PDB entry 4JI0 | X-ray diffraction, 3.49 A resolution | chains A and I of the 21 polymer chains in the assembly

# Chain A
Molecule: 16S rRNA
From: Thermus thermophilus
Sequence (1522 nucleotides; row label = number of the first residue in the row; note: 42 numbers in that range are skipped by the numbering (no residue carries them; nothing is unmodelled there); a row labelled like 190A-190L holds insertion residues (190A, then the next letters in order); numbering starts at 0):
     0 UUUGUUGGAGAGUUUGAUCCUGGCUCAGGGUGAACGCUGGCGGCGUGCCU
    50 AAGACAUGCAAGUCGUGCGGG
    73 CCGCGGGGUUUU
    88 ACUCCG
    95 UGGUC
   101 AGCGGCGGACGGGUGAGUAACGCGUGGGU
  129A G
   130 ACCUACCCGGAAGAGGGGGACAACCCGGGGAAACUCGGGCUAAUCCCCCA
   180 UGUGGACCCGC
190A-190L CCCUUGGGGUGU
   191 GUCCAAAGGGCUUU
   216 GCCCGCUUCCGGAUGGGCCCGCGUCCCAUCAGCUAGUUGGUGGGGUAAUG
   266 GCCCACCAAGGCGACGACGGGUAGCCGGUCUGAGAGGAUGGCCGGCCACA
   316 GGGGCACUGAGACACGGGCCCCACUCCUACGGGAGGCAGCAGUUAGGAAU
   366 CUUCCGCAAUGGGCGCAAGCCUGACGGAGCGACGCCGCUUGGAGGAAGAA
   416 GCCCUUCGGGGUGUAAACUCCUGAA
   442 CCCGGGACGAAACCCCCGACGA
   474 GGGGACUGACGGUACCGGG
   494 GUAAUAGCGCCGGCCAACUCCGUGCCAGCAGCCGCGGUAAUACGGAGGGC
   544 GCGAGCGUUACCCGGAUUCACUGGGCGUAAAGGGCGUGUAGGCGGCCUGG
   594 GGCGUCCCAUGUGAAAGACCACGGCUCAACCGUGGGGGAGCGUGGGAUAC
   644 GCUCAGGCUAGACGGUGGGAGAGGGUGGUGGAAUUCCCGGAGUAGCGGUG
   694 AAAUGCGCAGAUACCGGGAGGAACGCCGAUGGCGAAGGCAGCCACCUGGU
   744 CCACCCGUGACGCUGAGGCGCGAAAGCGUGGGGAGCAAACCGGAUUAGAU
   794 ACCCGGGUAGUCCACGCCCUAAACGAUGCGCGCUAGGUCUCUGGGUCU
   848 CCUGGGGGCCGAAGCUAACGCGUUAAGCGCGCCGCCUGGGGAGUACGGCC
   898 GCAAGGCUGAAACUCAAAGGAAUUGACGGGGGCCCGCACAAGCGGUGGAG
   948 CAUGUGGUUUAAUUCGAAGXAACGCGAAGAACCUUACCAGGCCUUGACAU
   998 GCUAGG
 1003A G
  1004 AACCCGGGUGAAAGCCUGGGGUGCCCC
1030A-1030D GCGA
  1031 GGGGAGCCCUAGCACAGGUGCUGCAUGGCCGUCGUCAGCUCGUGCCGUGA
  1081 GGUGUUGGGUUAAGUCCCGCAACGAGCGCAACCCCCGCCGUUAGUUGCCA
  1131 GCGGUUCGGCCGGGCACUCUAACGGGACUGCCCGCGAAA
  1171 GCGGGAGGAAGGAGGGGACGACGUCUGGUCAGCAUGGCCCUUACGGCCUG
  1221 GGCGACACACGUGCUACAAUGCCCACUACAAAGCGAUGCCACCCGGCAAC
  1271 GGGGAGCUAAUCGCAAAAAGGUGGGCCCAGUUCGGAUUGGGGUCUGCAAC
  1321 CCGACCCCAUGAAGCCGGAAUCGCUAGUAAUCGCGGAUCAG
 1361A C
  1362 CAUGCCGCGGUGAAUACGUUCCCGGGCCUUGUACACACXGCCXGUXACGC
  1412 CAUGGGAGCGGGCUCUACCCGAAGUCGCCGGG
  1446 AGCCUACGGG
  1459 CAGGCGCCGAGGGUAGGGCCCGUGACUGGGGCGAAGUCGUAACAAGGUAG
  1509 CUGUACCGGAAGGUGCGGCUGGAUCCACUCCUUUCU
Unresolved in the structure: 0-4, 1534-1538
Sequence notes: conflict C1534 (A2157 in M26923.1), A1535 (C2158 in M26923.1)
Modified positions: PSU (pseudouridine-5'-monophosphate) at position 516, 7MG (7N-methyl-8-hydroguanosine-5'-monophosphate) at position 527, M2G (N2-dimethylguanosine-5'-monophosphate) at position 966, 5MC (5-methylcytidine-5'-monophosphate) at position 967, 2MG (2N-methylguanosine-5'-monophosphate) at position 1207, 5MC (5-methylcytidine-5'-monophosphate) at position 1400, 4OC (4n,o2'-methylcytidine-5'-monophosphate) at position 1402, 5MC (5-methylcytidine-5'-monophosphate) at position 1404, 5MC (5-methylcytidine-5'-monophosphate) at position 1407, UR3 (3-methyluridine-5'-monophoshate) at position 1498, MA6 (6N-dimethyladenosine-5'-monophoshate) at position 1518, MA6 (6N-dimethyladenosine-5'-monophoshate) at position 1519, PSU (pseudouridine-5'-monophosphate) at position 1540, PSU (pseudouridine-5'-monophosphate) at position 1541
Bound ions: Mg2+ site 1 near U5 (its only coordinating residue here); Mg2+ site 2: U12, A914; Mg2+ site 3 near G21 (its only coordinating residue here); Mg2+ site 4: G21, G22; Mg2+ site 5 near C23 (its only coordinating residue here); Mg2+ site 6 near G38 (its only coordinating residue here); Mg2+ site 7: G46, G394; Mg2+ site 8: C48, G115; Mg2+ site 9 near A53 (its only coordinating residue here); Mg2+ site 10: A59, U387; Mg2+ site 11: U62, G105; Mg2+ site 12: C89, U90; 119 more Mg2+ sites not listed
Reported in the primary citation:
  - mutagenesis - C1490U: increased growth

# Chain I
Molecule: ribosomal protein S9
From: Thermus thermophilus
Reference sequence: P80374 (RS9_THET8); residues 1-128 here = UniProt positions 1-128
Chain sequence (128 residues; each row starts with the number of its first residue):
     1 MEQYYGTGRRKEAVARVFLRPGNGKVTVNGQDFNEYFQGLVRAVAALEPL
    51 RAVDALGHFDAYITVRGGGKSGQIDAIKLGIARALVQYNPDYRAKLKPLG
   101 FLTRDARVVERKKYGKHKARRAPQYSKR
Unresolved in the structure: 1
Bound ions: Mg2+ near Val-109 (its only coordinating residue here)

# Interface between chain A and chain I
Contacting residue pairs (116; chain A residue first):
  G942(A) / Gln-124(I)  base contact
  U943(A) / Gln-124(I)  sugar contact
  M2G_966(A) / Arg-128(I)  sugar contact
  5MC_967(A) / Arg-128(I)  hydrogen bond to the sugar
  A968(A) / Arg-128(I)  salt bridge to the phosphate
  C1116(A) / Val-108(I)  sugar contact
  G1117(A) / Arg-104(I)  hydrogen bond to the phosphate
  G1117(A) / Ala-106(I)  sugar contact
  C1118(A) / Arg-9(I)  salt bridge to the phosphate
  C1118(A) / Arg-83(I)  hydrogen bond to the phosphate
  C1118(A) / Arg-104(I)  salt bridge to the phosphate
  C1119(A) / Arg-9(I)  salt bridge to the phosphate
  C1119(A) / Arg-83(I)  salt bridge to the phosphate
  G1127(A) / Arg-16(I)  hydrogen bond to the sugar
  G1127(A) / Arg-66(I)  phosphate contact
  C1128(A) / Arg-16(I)  sugar contact
  C1128(A) / Arg-66(I)  salt bridge to the phosphate
  C1129(A) / Tyr-62(I)  hydrogen bond to the phosphate
  A1130(A) / Gln-3(I)  hydrogen bond to the sugar
  A1130(A) / Phe-18(I)  sugar contact
  A1130(A) / Arg-20(I)  sugar contact
  A1130(A) / Tyr-62(I)  sugar contact
  G1131(A) / Glu-2(I)  phosphate contact
  C1147(A) / Tyr-5(I)  hydrogen bond to the sugar
  C1147(A) / Arg-16(I)  hydrogen bond to the base
  U1148(A) / Tyr-5(I)  hydrogen bond to the phosphate
  U1148(A) / Thr-7(I)  hydrogen bond to the phosphate
  U1148(A) / Arg-9(I)  hydrogen bond to the phosphate
  U1148(A) / Val-14(I)  sugar contact
  U1148(A) / Arg-16(I)  hydrogen bond to the sugar
  C1149(A) / Arg-9(I)  salt bridge to the phosphate
  G1177(A) / Lys-97(I)  phosphate contact
  G1178(A) / Arg-93(I)  salt bridge to the phosphate
  A1179(A) / Arg-93(I)  salt bridge to the phosphate
  A1179(A) / Leu-102(I)  sugar contact
  A1179(A) / Thr-103(I)  phosphate contact
  A1179(A) / Arg-104(I)  sugar contact
  A1180(A) / Thr-103(I)  hydrogen bond to the phosphate
  G1186(A) / Glu-110(I)  sugar contact
  G1186(A) / Lys-113(I)  phosphate contact
  G1186(A) / Arg-120(I)  salt bridge to the phosphate
  G1187(A) / Arg-111(I)  sugar contact
  G1187(A) / Lys-113(I)  phosphate contact
  A1188(A) / Tyr-114(I)  hydrogen bond to the phosphate
  G1231(A) / Ser-126(I)  phosphate contact
  G1231(A) / Lys-127(I)  phosphate contact
  U1232(A) / Gln-124(I)  sugar contact
  U1232(A) / Tyr-125(I)  phosphate contact
  U1232(A) / Ser-126(I)  hydrogen bond to the phosphate
  G1233(A) / His-117(I)  salt bridge to the phosphate
  G1233(A) / Pro-123(I)  phosphate contact
  G1233(A) / Gln-124(I)  hydrogen bond to the phosphate
  A1248(A) / Tyr-36(I)  sugar contact
  A1248(A) / Lys-70(I)  hydrogen bond to the sugar
  C1249(A) / Tyr-36(I)  hydrogen bond to the sugar
  C1249(A) / Gly-67(I)  hydrogen bond to the sugar
  C1249(A) / Gly-68(I)  hydrogen bond to the sugar
  C1249(A) / Gly-69(I)  base contact
  C1249(A) / Lys-70(I)  hydrogen bond to the sugar
  C1249(A) / Gln-73(I)  hydrogen bond to the sugar
  A1250(A) / Glu-12(I)  sugar contact
  A1250(A) / Arg-66(I)  phosphate contact
  A1250(A) / Gly-67(I)  hydrogen bond to the phosphate
  A1250(A) / Gly-68(I)  hydrogen bond to the phosphate
  A1251(A) / Glu-12(I)  sugar contact
  A1251(A) / Gly-67(I)  phosphate contact
  G1291(A) / Gln-38(I)  hydrogen bond to the sugar
  U1292(A) / Gln-38(I)  sugar contact
  A1340(A) / Lys-127(I)  base contact
  U1341(A) / Ser-126(I)  sugar contact
  U1341(A) / Lys-127(I)  sugar contact
  C1342(A) / Gln-124(I)  sugar contact
  C1342(A) / Tyr-125(I)  sugar contact
  G1343(A) / Arg-121(I)  sugar contact
  G1343(A) / Ala-122(I)  hydrogen bond to the sugar
  G1343(A) / Tyr-125(I)  hydrogen bond to the phosphate
  C1344(A) / Arg-120(I)  sugar contact
  C1344(A) / Ala-122(I)  phosphate contact
  U1345(A) / Arg-120(I)  salt bridge to the phosphate
  A1346(A) / Arg-120(I)  salt bridge to the phosphate
  G1347(A) / Arg-10(I)  hydrogen bond to the base
  G1347(A) / Lys-11(I)  base contact
  G1347(A) / Arg-107(I)  hydrogen bond to the base
  G1347(A) / Val-108(I)  sugar contact
  G1347(A) / Val-109(I)  sugar contact
  U1348(A) / Val-109(I)  phosphate contact
  U1348(A) / Glu-110(I)  hydrogen bond to the phosphate
  U1348(A) / Arg-120(I)  phosphate contact
  A1349(A) / Lys-118(I)  phosphate contact
  A1349(A) / Arg-120(I)  phosphate contact
  A1349(A) / Arg-121(I)  hydrogen bond to the phosphate
  A1350(A) / Lys-118(I)  salt bridge to the phosphate
  A1350(A) / Arg-121(I)  salt bridge to the phosphate
  U1351(A) / Lys-118(I)  hydrogen bond to the base
  C1366(A) / His-117(I)  salt bridge to the phosphate
  C1367(A) / Lys-112(I)  salt bridge to the phosphate
  C1367(A) / Tyr-114(I)  phosphate contact
  C1367(A) / Gly-115(I)  hydrogen bond to the phosphate
  G1368(A) / Arg-111(I)  salt bridge to the phosphate
  G1368(A) / Lys-112(I)  salt bridge to the phosphate
  G1368(A) / Lys-113(I)  phosphate contact
  G1368(A) / Tyr-114(I)  hydrogen bond to the phosphate
  C1369(A) / Arg-111(I)  phosphate contact
  C1369(A) / Lys-112(I)  hydrogen bond to the phosphate
  G1370(A) / Glu-12(I)  phosphate contact
  G1370(A) / Val-109(I)  phosphate contact
  G1371(A) / Lys-11(I)  salt bridge to the phosphate
  G1371(A) / Gly-68(I)  sugar contact
  G1371(A) / Gly-69(I)  phosphate contact
  U1372(A) / Lys-11(I)  salt bridge to the phosphate
  U1372(A) / Gly-69(I)  phosphate contact
  U1372(A) / Lys-70(I)  hydrogen bond to the phosphate
  U1372(A) / Ser-71(I)  hydrogen bond to the phosphate
  U1372(A) / Gly-72(I)  hydrogen bond to the phosphate
  G1373(A) / Lys-11(I)  base contact
  G1373(A) / Ser-71(I)  hydrogen bond to the phosphate
Other interface residues (no listed pair), chain A (58 interface residues in all): G941, G1185, C1189, C1230, G1290
Other interface residues (no listed pair), chain I (53 interface residues in all): Gly-39, Leu-40, Lys-116

# In short
The interface between chain A and chain I involves 58 residues on one side and 53 on the other; the contacts
include 39 hydrogen bonds and 21 salt bridges. Among the polar pairs are C1147(A)/Arg-16(I),
G1347(A)/Arg-10(I) and G1347(A)/Arg-107(I). The Mg2+ site 2 is built by U12(A) and A914(A). From the paper:
C1490U of chain A increases growth.
Here chain A is 16S rRNA and chain I is ribosomal protein S9, both from Thermus thermophilus. Entry 4JI0
(Crystal Structure of 30S ribosomal subunit from Thermus thermophilus) was determined by X-ray diffraction
together with 4JI1, 4JI2, 4JI3, 4JI4, 4JI5, 4JI6, 4JI7 and 4JI8 from the same study.
